PDB entry 8K42 | electron microscopy, 2.64 A resolution | chains M and T of the 29 polymer chains in the assembly

== Chain M ==
Name: VP8
Source organism: Banna virus
Reference sequence: W0G587 (W0G587_9REOV); residues 1-302 here = UniProt positions 1-302
Chain sequence (302 residues; each row starts with the number of its first residue):
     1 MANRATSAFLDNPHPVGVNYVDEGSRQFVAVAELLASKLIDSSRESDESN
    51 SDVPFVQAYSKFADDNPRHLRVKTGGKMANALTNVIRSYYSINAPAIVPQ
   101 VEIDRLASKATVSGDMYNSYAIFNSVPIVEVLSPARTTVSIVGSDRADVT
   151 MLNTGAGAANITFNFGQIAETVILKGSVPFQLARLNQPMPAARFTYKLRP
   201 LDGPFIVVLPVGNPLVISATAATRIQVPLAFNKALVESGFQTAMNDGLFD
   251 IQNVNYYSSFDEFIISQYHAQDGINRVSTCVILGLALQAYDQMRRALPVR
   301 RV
Not modelled in the structure: 1, 300-302
Sequence notes: conflict Arg136 (Gln in W0G587), Leu185 (Met in W0G587), Ser266 (Ala in W0G587)

== Chain T ==
Name: VP4
Source organism: Banna virus
Reference sequence: B4Y048 (B4Y048_9REOV); residues 1-628 here = UniProt positions 1-628
Chain sequence (628 residues; numbered 1 to 628; the number before each row is that of its first residue):
     1 MAWVTQAYSSGLSQNSIISLTGNDRTVADGTFNSMIMPRAVIANEREHFM
    51 KTRIDKIEHDLNRSAKQEMMDRQSLAEDYNALNLAVGQEIKLDIATQHQL
   101 NRLGSAMYKADHERETELTDLINRIRENEVTVNGILENQKAITAAERADL
   151 LLEVVASTAKSVSAAGRAAADGSGVVPVFGPSVANGIKVGIDIADSVAEA
   201 AIAVKESGIITQLNDVYHAFQSVHVAPNDVIKPAAVVAGTSTELIGNLQA
   251 IYSRLRSHSDIGFKKATVGDVIPNSYMIKPVNSTEYASWQLYVIHPVQGS
   301 LGLVVQLMGDALTYNVFAQYGNTSASEFGKTVLTGGATNTALEGTKVKFQ
   351 TKVTAQQALALTMALKDAASMLSQGELIGYFEQYINLALEPDNLSLQDNM
   401 HKYHHLLTSQNSPIDWNYHDEEMHKWLDSRKTTNYDAMQKKDGTVIADIH
   451 IPKVFNDLRNTTLHCKLEGKQTIAGYTVYEYLIGPWAHYGDIDYSVVVDT
   501 LNEETKWYCEVIGIDGHLLIEKSVQHKPEKILELTVNDSGVTSFNGRNHD
   551 RLKLKVYVKDSLSVKVFRNWIGINAPRVKTKMFNDHIGVKYDYSHFDKNI
   601 SPAHLTLTDLGWHTWDQYNAGNWTNIKP
Not modelled in the structure: 1-12
Sequence notes: conflict Asn15 (Ser in B4Y048), Leu61 (Ile in B4Y048), Asn62 (Ile in B4Y048), 24 further conflict positions vs the reference (B4Y048) not listed

== How chain M and chain T interact ==
Contacting residue pairs (13; chain M residue first):
  Pro15(M) - Gln14(T)
  Pro15(M) - Asn15(T)
  Val16(M) - Gln14(T)  hydrogen bond (backbone-side chain)
  Val18(M) - Gln14(T)
  Ile92(M) - Gln14(T)
  Asn93(M) - Ser370(T)  hydrogen bond
  Asn253(M) - Lys366(T)
  Gln271(M) - Ser13(T)  hydrogen bond (side chain-backbone)
  Gln271(M) - Gln14(T)
  Gln271(M) - Ser16(T)
  Asp272(M) - Ser13(T)
  Asp272(M) - Gln14(T)
  Arg276(M) - Gln14(T)
Also at the interface, not in a pair above, chain T (7 interface residues in all): Ala369

== In short ==
9 residues of chain M and 7 residues of chain T are in contact, with 3 hydrogen bonds. Polar contacts include
Val16(M)-Gln14(T), Asn93(M)-Ser370(T) and Gln271(M)-Ser13(T).
Chain M is VP8 and chain T is VP4, both from Banna virus; the structure, Structure of full Banna virus, was
determined by electron microscopy, deposited together with 8K43, 8K49 and 8K4A.
